Entry 6GK4 (X-ray diffraction, 2.91 A resolution); this record covers chains A and C of the 3 polymer chains in the assembly.

Chain A:
Protein: Cystic fibrosis transmembrane conductance regulator
From: Homo sapiens
Notes: EC 3.6.3.49; engineered mutation(s): del405-436,del405-436
Reference sequence: Q20BJ8 (Q20BJ8_HUMAN); residue numbers follow UniProt; this construct covers 387-401, 434-646
Sequence (229 residues; each row starts with the number of its first residue; note: 32 numbers in that range are skipped by the numbering (no residue carries them; nothing is unmodelled there)):
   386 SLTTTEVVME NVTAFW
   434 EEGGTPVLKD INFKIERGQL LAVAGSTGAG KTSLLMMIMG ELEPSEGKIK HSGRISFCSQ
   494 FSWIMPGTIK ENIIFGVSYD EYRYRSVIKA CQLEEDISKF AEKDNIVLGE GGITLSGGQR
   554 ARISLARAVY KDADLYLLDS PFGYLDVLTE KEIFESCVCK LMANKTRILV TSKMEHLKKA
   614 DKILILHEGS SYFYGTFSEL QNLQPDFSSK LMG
Not modelled in the structure: 386-389, 434-438, 637-646
Construct notes: expression tag (386)
Bound ions: Mg2+: Thr465, Gln493 (together with ATP)
Ligand contacts: ATP: Trp401, Val440, Ser459, Thr460, Gly461, Ala462, Gly463, Lys464, Thr465, Ser466, Gln493, Asp572
From the paper describing this entry:
  - mutagenesis - F508DEL: unchanged binding to Nanobody D12

Chain C:
Protein: Nanobody T8
From: Lama glama
Notes: antibody fragment or engineered binder
Sequence (143 residues; row label = number of the first residue in the row):
     1 QVQLQESGGG LVQPGGSLRL SCAASGSTSS INAMGWYRQA PGKQREPVAI SSSGGDTRYA
    61 EPVKGRFTIS RDNAQNKVYL QMNSLKPEDT AVYYCWLNWG RTSVNSWGQG TQVTVSSAAA
   121 HHHHHHGAAE QKLISEEDLN GAA
Not modelled in the structure: 25-28, 119-143
Disulfides: Cys22-Cys95

Chain A / chain C interface:
Residue-residue contacts (33; chain A residue first):
  Met472(A) - Gly54(C)
  Glu474(A) - Ser53(C)
  Glu474(A) - Gly54(C)
  Phe490(A) - Ser53(C)
  Ser492(A) - Ser53(C)  hydrogen bond
  Phe494(A) - Asn32(C)
  Phe494(A) - Arg101(C)
  Ser495(A) - Ser103(C)
  Trp496(A) - Asn32(C)
  Trp496(A) - Ala33(C)  hydrophobic
  Trp496(A) - Ser52(C)
  Trp496(A) - Trp96(C)  hydrophobic
  Trp496(A) - Asn98(C)
  Trp496(A) - Ser103(C)
  Ile497(A) - Asn98(C)
  Ile497(A) - Ser103(C)  hydrogen bond (backbone-side chain)
  Ile497(A) - Asn105(C)
  Met498(A) - Tyr37(C)
  Met498(A) - Ile50(C)  hydrophobic
  Pro499(A) - Tyr37(C)  hydrogen bond (backbone-side chain)
  Pro499(A) - Trp96(C)
  Pro499(A) - Asn105(C)
  Pro499(A) - Trp107(C)  hydrophobic
  Glu504(A) - Pro47(C)
  Phe508(A) - Pro47(C)  hydrophobic
  Phe508(A) - Val48(C)
  Phe508(A) - Ile50(C)  hydrophobic
  Phe508(A) - Arg58(C)
  Phe508(A) - Tyr59(C)
  Phe508(A) - Ala60(C)
  Gly509(A) - Tyr59(C)
  Arg553(A) - Ser103(C)
  Lys564(A) - Asp56(C)
Also at the interface, not in a pair above, chain A (16 interface residues in all): Ile488
Also at the interface, not in a pair above, chain C (24 interface residues in all): Ala49, Gly55, Asn73, Gly100, Thr102
The authors on this interface:
  - residue pairs: Pro499(A)-Tyr37(C) (backbone contact), Phe508(A)-Arg58(C) (backbone contact), Pro47(C)-Phe508(A) (hydrophobic contact), Ala60(C)-Phe508(A) (hydrophobic contact)
  - epitope / paratope residues, chain A: Pro499(A), Phe508(A), Lys564(A)
  - epitope / paratope residues, chain C: Tyr37(C), Pro47(C), Ala60(C)

Overview:
16 residues of chain A and 24 residues of chain C are in contact, with 3 hydrogen bonds. Polar pairs include
Ser492(A)-Ser53(C), Ile497(A)-Ser103(C) and Pro499(A)-Tyr37(C). The paper describes backbone contacts between
Pro499(A) and Tyr37(C) and Phe508(A) and Arg58(C); hydrophobic contacts between Pro47(C) and Phe508(A) and
Ala60(C) and Phe508(A). The paper reports that F508DEL of chain A leaves binding to Nanobody D12 unchanged;
epitope/paratope residues Pro499(A), Phe508(A) and Tyr37(C) among others.
Here chain A is Cystic fibrosis transmembrane conductance regulator (Homo sapiens) and chain C is Nanobody T8
(Lama glama). Entry 6GK4 (Human NBD1 of CFTR in complex with nanobodies D12 and T8) was determined by X-ray
diffraction (same publication as 6GJS and 6GKD).
